PDB entry 3SDI | X-ray diffraction, 2.65 A resolution | chains R and S of the 28 polymer chains in the assembly

== Chain R ==
Protein: Proteasome component PUP2
From: Saccharomyces cerevisiae
Notes: EC 3.4.25.1
UniProt: P32379 (PSA5_YEAST); the construct lacks a stretch of the UniProt sequence and is renumbered around it, so the offset changes along the chain: 1-123 = UniProt 1-123; 128-144 = UniProt 134-150; 145-180 = UniProt 152-187; 184-202 = UniProt 191-209; 3 more segments
Amino-acid sequence (260 residues; numbered 1 to 254 plus 16 insertion-coded residues; 10 numbers in that range are skipped by the numbering (no residue carries them; nothing is unmodelled there); the number before each row is that of its first residue; a row labelled like 123A-123J holds insertion residues (123A, then the next letters in order)):
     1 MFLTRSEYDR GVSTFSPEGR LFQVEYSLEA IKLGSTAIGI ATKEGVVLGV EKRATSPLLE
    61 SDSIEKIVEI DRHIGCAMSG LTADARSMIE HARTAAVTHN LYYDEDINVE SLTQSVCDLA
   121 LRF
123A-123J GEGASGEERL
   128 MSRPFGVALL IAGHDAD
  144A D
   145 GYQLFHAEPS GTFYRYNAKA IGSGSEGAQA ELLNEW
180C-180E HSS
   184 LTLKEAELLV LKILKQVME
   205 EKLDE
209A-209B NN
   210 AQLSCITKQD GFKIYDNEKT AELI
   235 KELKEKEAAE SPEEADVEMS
Not modelled in the structure: 1-11, 123A-123J, 245-254
Bound ions: Mg2+: Glu105 (shared with 2 residues of chain Z)

== Chain S ==
Protein: Proteasome component PRE5
From: Saccharomyces cerevisiae
Notes: EC 3.4.25.1
UniProt: P40302 (PSA1_YEAST); the construct has insertions or renumbered stretches relative to UniProt, so the offset changes along the chain: 4-60 = UniProt 2-58; 63-180 = UniProt 59-176; 183-204 = UniProt 183-204; 210-233 = UniProt 211-234
Amino-acid sequence (233 residues; each row starts with the number of its first residue; note: 7 numbers in that range are skipped by the numbering (no residue carries them; nothing is unmodelled there); a row labelled like 180A-180F holds insertion residues (180A, then the next letters in order)):
     4 FRNNYDGDTV TFSPTGRLFQ VEYALEAIKQ GSVTVGLRSN THAVLVALKR NADELSS
    63 YQKKIIKCDE HMGLSLAGLA PDARVLSNYL RQQCNYSSLV FNRKLAVERA GHLLCDKAQK
   123 NTQSAGGRPY GVGLLIIGYD KSGAHLLEFQ PSGNVTELYG TAIGARSQGA KTYLERTL
180A-180F DTFIKI
   183 DGNPDELIKA GVEAISQSLR DE
   206 SL
209B-209E TVDN
   210 LSIAIVGKDT PFTIYDGEAV AKYI
Not modelled in the structure: 4-6
Construct notes: conflict Ala127 (Tyr123 in P40302)
UniProt features mapped onto this chain:
  - modified residue: Ser16 (Phosphoserine)
  - cross-link: Lys191 (Glycyl lysine isopeptide (Lys-Gly) (interchain with G-Cter in ubiquitin))

== How chain R and chain S interact ==
Contacting residue pairs (42):
  Ser13(R) - Gly128(S)  hydrogen bond (side chain-backbone)
  Ser13(R) - Gly129(S)
  Ser13(R) - Arg130(S)
  Thr14(R) - Gly10(S)
  Thr14(R) - Gln23(S)
  Phe15(R) - Gln23(S)  hydrogen bond (backbone-side chain)
  Phe15(R) - Tyr26(S)
  Phe15(R) - Ala27(S)  hydrophobic
  Phe15(R) - Arg130(S)
  Phe15(R) - Pro131(S)
  Ser16(R) - Tyr26(S)
  Pro17(R) - Tyr26(S)  hydrophobic
  Pro17(R) - Glu29(S)
  Gly19(R) - Tyr26(S)
  Gly19(R) - Ala30(S)
  Arg20(R) - Gln33(S)  hydrogen bond
  Leu21(R) - Arg130(S)
  Glu110(R) - Lys65(S)  salt bridge
  Gln114(R) - Arg86(S)  hydrogen bond
  Asp118(R) - Arg86(S)  salt bridge
  Ser154(R) - Pro83(S)
  Gly155(R) - Pro83(S)
  Thr156(R) - Gln64(S)
  Thr156(R) - Pro83(S)
  Tyr158(R) - Arg53(S)
  Tyr158(R) - Ala55(S)
  Tyr158(R) - Ser60(S)
  Tyr158(R) - Gln64(S)
  Arg159(R) - Ser59(S)
  Arg159(R) - Ser60(S)  hydrogen bond (backbone-backbone)
  Tyr160(R) - Ala55(S)
  Tyr160(R) - Asp56(S)
  Tyr160(R) - Leu58(S)
  Tyr160(R) - Ser59(S)
  Asn161(R) - Leu58(S)  hydrogen bond (backbone-backbone)
  Ala162(R) - Leu58(S)  hydrophobic
  Lys163(R) - Asp56(S)  salt bridge
  Gln173(R) - Asp56(S)  hydrogen bond
  Gln173(R) - Leu58(S)
  Leu176(R) - Leu58(S)
  Leu177(R) - Glu57(S)
  Leu177(R) - Leu58(S)  hydrophobic
Interface residues without a listed pair, chain R (25 interface residues in all): Glu18, Phe157
Interface residues without a listed pair, chain S (26 interface residues in all): Asp9, Leu81, Ala82, Gly133

== Overview ==
Chain R and chain S form an interface of 25 and 26 residues respectively; the contacts include 7 hydrogen
bonds and 3 salt bridges. Among the polar pairs are Glu110(R)-Lys65(S), Asp118(R)-Arg86(S) and
Lys163(R)-Asp56(S).
Here chain R is Proteasome component PUP2 and chain S is Proteasome component PRE5, both from Saccharomyces
cerevisiae. Entry 3SDI (Structure of yeast 20S open-gate proteasome with Compound 20) was determined by X-ray
diffraction, deposited together with 3SDK, 3OEU and 3OEV.
